7XKP - chains E and G of the 7 polymer chains in the assembly; structure by electron microscopy, 3.00 A resolution.

[Chain E]
Molecule: ATP synthase subunit beta
From: Bacillus sp. PS3
Notes: EC 7.1.2.2
UniProt: A0A0M4U1P9 (A0A0M4U1P9_BACP3); residue numbers follow UniProt; this construct covers 1-473
Sequence (484 residues; numbered -10 to 473; the number before each row is that of its first residue; numbers below 1 keep their minus sign (Met-10 is residue -10)):
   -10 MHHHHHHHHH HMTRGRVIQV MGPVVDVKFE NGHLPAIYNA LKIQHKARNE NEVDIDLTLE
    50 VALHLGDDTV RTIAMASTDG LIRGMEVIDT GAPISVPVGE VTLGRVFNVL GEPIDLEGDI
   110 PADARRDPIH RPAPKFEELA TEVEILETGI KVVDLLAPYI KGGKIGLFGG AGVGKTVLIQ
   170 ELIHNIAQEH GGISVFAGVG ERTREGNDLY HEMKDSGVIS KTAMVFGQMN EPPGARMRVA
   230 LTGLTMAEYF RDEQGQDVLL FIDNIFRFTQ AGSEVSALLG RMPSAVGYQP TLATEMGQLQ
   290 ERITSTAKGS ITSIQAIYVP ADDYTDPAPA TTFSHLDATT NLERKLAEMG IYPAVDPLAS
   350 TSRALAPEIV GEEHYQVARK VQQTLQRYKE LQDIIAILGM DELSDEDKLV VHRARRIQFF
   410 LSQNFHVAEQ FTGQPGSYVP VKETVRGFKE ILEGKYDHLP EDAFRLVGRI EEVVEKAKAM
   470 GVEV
Unresolved in the structure: -10 to 0, 471-473
Differences from the reference sequence: initiating methionine (-10); expression tag (-9 to 0)

[Chain G]
Molecule: ATP synthase gamma chain
From: Bacillus sp. PS3
UniProt: A0A0M4TPJ7 (A0A0M4TPJ7_BACP3); residues 1-285 here = UniProt positions 1-285
Sequence (285 residues; numbered 1 to 285; the number before each row is that of its first residue):
     1 MASLRDIKTR INATKKTSQI TKAMEMVSTS KLNRAEQNAK SFVPYMEKIQ EVVANVALGA
    61 GGASHPMLVS RPVKKTGYLV ITSDRGLAGA YNSNVLRLVY QTIQKRHASP DEYAIIVIGR
   121 VGLSFFRKRN MPVILDITRL PDQPSFADIK EIARKTVGLF ADGTFDELYM YYNHYVSAIQ
   181 QEVTERKLLP LTDLAENKQR TVYEFEPSQE EILDVLLPQY AESLIYGALL DAKASEHAAR
   241 MTAMKNATDN ANELIRTLTL SYNRARQAAI TQEITEIVAG ANALQ
Unresolved in the structure: 1, 285

[Chain E / chain G interface]
Pairs across the interface (11; chain E residue first):
  Pro272(E) - Ile274(G)  hydrophobic
  Pro272(E) - Val278(G)
  Ala274(E) - Thr271(G)  hydrogen bond (backbone-side chain)
  Val275(E) - Ile270(G)
  Val275(E) - Thr271(G)
  Asp312(E) - Asn263(G)
  Asp312(E) - Arg266(G)  salt bridge
  Asp312(E) - Gln267(G)  hydrogen bond
  Thr314(E) - Gln267(G)  hydrogen bond
  Asp315(E) - Arg266(G)  salt bridge
  Asp315(E) - Gln267(G)
Interface residues without a listed pair, chain E (9 interface residues in all): Met271, Gly276, Ala310
Interface residues without a listed pair, chain G (8 interface residues in all): Asn282

[Summary]
Chain E and chain G form an interface of 9 and 8 residues respectively; the contacts include 3 hydrogen bonds
and 2 salt bridges. Polar pairs include Asp312(E)-Arg266(G), Asp315(E)-Arg266(G) and Ala274(E)-Thr271(G).
Chain E is ATP synthase subunit beta and chain G is ATP synthase gamma chain, both from Bacillus sp. PS3; the
structure, F1 domain of epsilon C-terminal domain deleted FoF1 from Bacillus PS3,state1,unisite condition, was
determined by electron microscopy together with 7XKH, 7XKO, 7XKQ and 7XKR from the same study.
